Entry 7Y0J (electron microscopy, 3.62 A resolution); this record covers chains C and H of the 12 polymer chains in the assembly.

== Chain C (and H) ==
Molecule: Immunoglobulin heavy constant mu
Source organism: Homo sapiens
Notes: chain H of this document is another copy of the same molecule, construct and numbering; everything in this record applies to it too
UniProt: P01871 (IGHM_HUMAN); residues 229-576 here correspond to UniProt positions 106-453 (UniProt number = residue number - 123)
Chain sequence (383 residues; each row starts with the number of its first residue):
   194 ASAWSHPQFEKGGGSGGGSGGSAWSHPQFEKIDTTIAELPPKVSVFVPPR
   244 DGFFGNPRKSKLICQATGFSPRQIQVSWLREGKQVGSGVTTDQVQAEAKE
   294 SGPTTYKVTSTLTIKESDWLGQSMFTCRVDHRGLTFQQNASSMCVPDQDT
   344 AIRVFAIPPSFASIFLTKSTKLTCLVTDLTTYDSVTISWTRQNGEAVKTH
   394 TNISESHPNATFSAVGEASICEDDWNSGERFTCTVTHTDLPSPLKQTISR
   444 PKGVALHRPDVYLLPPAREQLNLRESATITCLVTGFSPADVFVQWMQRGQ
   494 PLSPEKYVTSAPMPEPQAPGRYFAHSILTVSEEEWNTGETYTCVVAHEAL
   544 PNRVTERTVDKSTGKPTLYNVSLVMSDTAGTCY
Disordered / not traced: 194-344, 575-576 (chain H: 194-344, 445-446, 569-576)
Differences from the reference sequence: expression tag (194-228)
Disulfide bonds: Cys367-Cys426, Cys474-Cys536
Glycans and other covalent adducts: N-acetylglucosamine (NAG) linked to Asn563
Swiss-Prot annotation at these positions:
  - glycosylation (N-linked (GlcNAc...) asparagine): Asn332 (complex), Asn395, Asn402

== Interface between chain C and chain H ==
Contacting residue pairs - 6 pairs, chain C then chain H:
  Tyr562(C) with Met568(H), hydrogen bond
  Val564(C) with Leu566(H), hydrophobic
  Leu566(C) with Val564(H), hydrophobic
  Met568(C) with Tyr562(H), hydrogen bond (backbone-side chain)
  Thr571(C) with Tyr562(H), hydrogen bond
  Gly573(C) with Thr560(H)
Also at the interface, not in a pair above, chain C (8 interface residues in all): Ser569, Thr574

== In short ==
8 residues of chain C face 5 of chain H across their interface, with 3 hydrogen bonds. Among the polar pairs
are Tyr562(C)-Met568(H) and Thr571(C)-Tyr562(H). Covalently linked N-acetylglucosamine: at Asn563(C).
Chain C and chain H are both Immunoglobulin heavy constant mu (Homo sapiens); the structure, Cryo-EM structure
of human IgM-Fc in complex with the J chain and the P. falciparum TM284VAR1, was determined by electron
microscopy, deposited together with 7Y0H, 7Y09 and 7YG2.
